1U3J - chain A; structure by X-ray diffraction, 1.90 A resolution.

Chain A:
Name: Nuclear factor NF-kappa-B p105 subunit
Organism: Mus musculus
Notes: fragment: dimerization domain
Reference sequence: P25799 (NFKB1_MOUSE); residue numbers follow UniProt; this construct covers 245-350
Chain sequence (106 residues; row label = number of the first residue in the row):
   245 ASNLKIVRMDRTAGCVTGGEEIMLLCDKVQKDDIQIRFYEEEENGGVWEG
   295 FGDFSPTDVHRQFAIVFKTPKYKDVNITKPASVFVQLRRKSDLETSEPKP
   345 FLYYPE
Not modelled in the structure: 245-246, 286-290
Construct notes: engineered mutation Met267 (Tyr in P25799)
Swiss-Prot annotation at these positions:
  - modified residue: Ser335 (Phosphoserine)
  - cross-link: Lys323 (Glycyl lysine isopeptide (Lys-Gly) (interchain with G-Cter in SUMO2))
What the authors report for this chain:
  - contacts within the chain: Arg305-Phe307, Leu269-Ala308 (hydrophobic contact)

Overview:
The paper reports contacts within the chain involving Phe307, Arg305 and Ala308 among others.
Chain A is Nuclear factor NF-kappa-B p105 subunit (Mus musculus); the structure, Crystal structure of MLAV
mutant of dimerisation domain of NF-kB p50 transcription factor, was determined by X-ray diffraction,
deposited together with 1U36, 1U3Y, 1U3Z, 1U41 and 1U42.
